8WLE - chains A and y of the 52 polymer chains in the assembly; structure by electron microscopy, 3.00 A resolution.

[Chain A]
Protein: Flagellar L-ring protein
Source organism: Salmonella enterica subsp. enterica serovar Typhimurium str. LT2
Reference sequence: P0A1N8 (FLGH_SALTY); residue numbers follow UniProt; this construct covers 1-232
Amino-acid sequence (232 residues; numbered 1 to 232; the number before each row is that of its first residue):
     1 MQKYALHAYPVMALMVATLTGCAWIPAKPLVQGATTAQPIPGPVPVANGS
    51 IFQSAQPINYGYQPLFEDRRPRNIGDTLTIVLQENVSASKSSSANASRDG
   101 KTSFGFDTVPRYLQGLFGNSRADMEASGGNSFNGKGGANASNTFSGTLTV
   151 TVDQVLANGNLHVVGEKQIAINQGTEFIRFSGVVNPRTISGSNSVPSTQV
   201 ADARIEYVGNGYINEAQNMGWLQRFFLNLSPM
Unresolved in the structure: 1-21
Curated features (UniProtKB/Swiss-Prot):
  - lipidation: Cys-22 (N-palmitoyl cysteine)

[Chain y]
Protein: Flagellar P-ring protein
Source organism: Salmonella enterica subsp. enterica serovar Typhimurium str. LT2
Reference sequence: P15930 (FLGI_SALTY); numbering as in UniProt (aligned over 1-365)
Amino-acid sequence (365 residues; row label = number of the first residue in the row):
     1 MFKALAGIVLALVATLAHAERIRDLTSVQGVRENSLIGYGLVVGLDGTGD
    51 QTTQTPFTTQTLNNMLSQLGITVPTGTNMQLKNVAAVMVTASYPPFARQG
   101 QTIDVVVSSMGNAKSLRGGTLLMTPLKGVDSQVYALAQGNILVGGAGASA
   151 GGSSVQVNQLNGGRITNGAIIERELPTQFGAGNTINLQLNDEDFTMAQQI
   201 TDAINRARGYGSATALDARTVQVRVPSGNSSQVRFLADIQNMEVNVTPQD
   251 AKVVINSRTGSVVMNREVTLDSCAVAQGNLSVTVNRQLNVNQPNTPFGGG
   301 QTVVTPQTQIDLRQSGGSLQSVRSSANLNSVVRALNALGATPMDLMSILQ
   351 SMQSAGCLRAKLEII
Unresolved in the structure: 1-19, 146-156, 284-315
Cystine bridges: Cys-273/Cys-357

[Interface between chain A and chain y]
Residue-residue contacts (14):
  Asn-48(A) / Gln-99(y)
  Ser-50(A) / Gln-99(y)
  Phe-52(A) / Leu-136(y)  hydrophobic
  Phe-52(A) / Glu-172(y)
  Ser-54(A) / Arg-173(y)
  Pro-57(A) / Gln-132(y)
  Pro-57(A) / Arg-173(y)
  Asn-59(A) / Asp-130(y)
  Gly-61(A) / Asp-130(y)
  Tyr-62(A) / Val-129(y)  hydrophobic
  Gln-63(A) / Val-129(y)  hydrogen bond (backbone-backbone)
  Gln-63(A) / Asp-130(y)
  Gln-63(A) / Ser-131(y)  hydrogen bond
  Leu-65(A) / Ile-37(y)  hydrophobic
Interface residues without a listed pair, chain A (11 interface residues in all): Ile-58
Interface residues without a listed pair, chain y (10 interface residues in all): Val-133

[Overview]
11 residues of chain A and 10 residues of chain y are in contact; the contacts include 2 hydrogen bonds. Among
the polar pairs are Gln-63(A)/Ser-131(y) and Gln-63(A)/Val-129(y).
Chain A is Flagellar L-ring protein and chain y is Flagellar P-ring protein, both from Salmonella enterica
subsp. enterica serovar Typhimurium str. LT2; the structure, Cryo-EM structure of the LP ring within the
flagellar motor-hook complex in the CCW state, was determined by electron microscopy together with 8WHT, 8WIW,
8WK3, 8WK4, 8WKI, 8WKK and 11 further entries from the same study.
